PDB entry 9LWF | electron microscopy, 3.41 A resolution | chains G and X of the 20 polymer chains in the assembly

# Chain G
Name: Isoform B of Nucleoporin SEH1
Organism: Homo sapiens
UniProtKB: Q96EE3 (SEH1_HUMAN), isoform Q96EE3-1; residues 1-421 here = UniProt positions 1-421
Sequence (421 residues; each row starts with the number of its first residue):
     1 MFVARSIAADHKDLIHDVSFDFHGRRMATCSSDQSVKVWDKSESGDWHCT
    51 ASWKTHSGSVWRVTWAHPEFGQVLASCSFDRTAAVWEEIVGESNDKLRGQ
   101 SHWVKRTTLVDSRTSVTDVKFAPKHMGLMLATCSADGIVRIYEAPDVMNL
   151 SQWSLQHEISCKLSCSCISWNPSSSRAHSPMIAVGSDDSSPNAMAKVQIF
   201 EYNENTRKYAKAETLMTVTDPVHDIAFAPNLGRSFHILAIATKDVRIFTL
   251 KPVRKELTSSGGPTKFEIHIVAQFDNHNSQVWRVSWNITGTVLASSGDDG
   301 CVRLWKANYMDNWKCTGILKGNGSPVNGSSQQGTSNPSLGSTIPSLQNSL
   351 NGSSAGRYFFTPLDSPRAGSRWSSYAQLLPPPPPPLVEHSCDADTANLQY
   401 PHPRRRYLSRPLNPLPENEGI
Not modelled in the structure: 1, 91-100, 256-261, 322-421
Swiss-Prot annotation at these positions:
  - modified residue (Phosphoserine): Ser179, Ser190
  - cross-link: Lys12 (Glycyl lysine isopeptide (Lys-Gly) (interchain with G-Cter in SUMO2))

# Chain X
Name: Sestrin-2
Organism: Homo sapiens
Notes: EC 1.11.1.-
UniProtKB: P58004 (SESN2_HUMAN); numbering as in UniProt (aligned over 1-480)
Sequence (480 residues; each row starts with the number of its first residue):
     1 MIVADSECRAELKDYLRFAPGGVGDSGPGEEQRESRARRGPRGPSAFIPV
    51 EEVLREGAESLEQHLGLEALMSSGRVDNLAVVMGLHPDYFTSFWRLHYLL
   101 LHTDGPLASSWRHYIAIMAAARHQCSYLVGSHMAEFLQTGGDPEWLLGLH
   151 RAPEKLRKLSEINKLLAHRPWLITKEHIQALLKTGEHTWSLAELIQALVL
   201 LTHCHSLSSFVFGCGILPEGDADGSPAPQAPTPPSEQSSPPSRDPLNNSG
   251 GFESARDVEALMERMQQLQESLLRDEGTSQEEMESRFELEKSESLLVTPS
   301 ADILEPSPHPDMLCFVEDPTFGYEDFTRRGAQAPPTFRAQDYTWEDHGYS
   351 LIQRLYPEGGQLLDEKFQAAYSLTFNTIAMHSGVDTSVLRRAIWNYIHCV
   401 FGIRYDDYDYGEVNQLLERNLKVYIKTVACYPEKTTRRMYNLFWRHFRHS
   451 EKVHVNLLLLEARMQAALLYALRAITRYMT
Not modelled in the structure: 1-41, 57-75, 220-310, 329-333, 380-383
Differences from the reference sequence: engineered mutation Phe375 (Tyr in P58004)
Swiss-Prot annotation at these positions:
  - active site: Cys125 (Cysteine sulfenic acid (-SOH) intermediate)
  - binding site (L-leucine): Thr374, Asn376, Thr377, Thr386, Glu451
  - modified residue: Met1 (N-acetylmethionine), Ser249 (Phosphoserine)
  - cross-link: Lys175 (Glycyl lysine isopeptide (Lys-Gly) (interchain with G-Cter in ubiquitin))
  - mutagenesis: Lys13 (K13A: About two-fold prolonged half-life in cycloheximide/CHX time course), His86 (H86A: Loss of leucine-binding), Pro87 (P87S: No effect on the ability to inhibit the TORC1 signaling pathway), His113 (H113E: No effect on the ability to inhibit the TORC1 signaling pathway; when associated with C-128), Cys125 (C125S: Decreased alkylhydroperoxide reductase activity and loss of the ability to decrease intracellular reactive oxygen species. No effect on interaction with the GATOR2 complex ...), Tyr127 (Y127F: Decreased alkylhydroperoxide reductase activity. No effect on the ability to inhibit the TORC1 signaling pathway), Leu128 (L128C: No effect on the ability to inhibit the TORC1 signaling pathway; when associated with E-113), His132 (H132A: Decreased alkylhydroperoxide reductase activity. No effect on the ability to inhibit the TORC1 signaling pathway), Lys175 (K175A: Abolished 'Lys-63'-linked ubiquitination by RNF167), Ser190 (S190W: Loss of interaction with GATOR2. No effect on leucine-binding. Unable to mediate leucine-induced inhibition of the TORC1 signaling pathway), Cys204 (C204S: No effect on alkylhydroperoxide reductase activity. No effect on the ability to inhibit the TORC1 signaling pathway), Cys214 (C214S: No effect on alkylhydroperoxide reductase activity), 28 further mutagenesis entries in UniProt

# Chain G / chain X interface
Contacting residue pairs (15):
  Asp80(G) with Arg354(X)
  Val110(G) with Leu191(X); Leu355(X), hydrophobic
  Asp111(G) with Ser190(X); Leu191(X)
  Ser112(G) with Arg354(X)
  Arg113(G) with Met479(X)
  Ser151(G) with Gly105(X); Pro106(X)
  Gln152(G) with Gly105(X); Pro106(X); Ala108(X)
  Trp153(G) with Glu193(X)
  Leu155(G) with Thr188(X), hydrogen bond (backbone-side chain)
  Glu158(G) with Thr184(X), hydrogen bond
Interface residues without a listed pair, chain G (13 interface residues in all): Arg81, Ser154, Gln156
Interface residues without a listed pair, chain X (13 interface residues in all): Leu107, Gly185

# Overview
Chain G and chain X each contribute 13 residues to their interface, with 2 hydrogen bonds. Polar contacts
include Leu155(G)-Thr188(X) and Glu158(G)-Thr184(X). From UniProt: active-site residue Cys125(X), 5
L-leucine-binding residues and 42 mutagenesis sites on chain X.
Chain G is Isoform B of Nucleoporin SEH1 and chain X is Sestrin-2, both from Homo sapiens; the structure,
Cryo-EM structure of dual sensor bound GATOR2 complex, was determined by electron microscopy, deposited
together with 9LVJ and 9LVK.
